PDB entry 3OYF | X-ray diffraction, 2.51 A resolution | chains A and C of the 4 polymer chains in the assembly

Chain A:
Name: PFV integrase
From: Human spumaretrovirus
Notes: fragment: to 1143
UniProtKB: P14350 (POL_FOAMV); residues 1-392 here correspond to UniProt positions 752-1143 (UniProt number = residue number + 751)
Chain sequence (395 residues; row label = number of the first residue in the row; numbers below 1 keep their minus sign (Gly-2 is residue -2)):
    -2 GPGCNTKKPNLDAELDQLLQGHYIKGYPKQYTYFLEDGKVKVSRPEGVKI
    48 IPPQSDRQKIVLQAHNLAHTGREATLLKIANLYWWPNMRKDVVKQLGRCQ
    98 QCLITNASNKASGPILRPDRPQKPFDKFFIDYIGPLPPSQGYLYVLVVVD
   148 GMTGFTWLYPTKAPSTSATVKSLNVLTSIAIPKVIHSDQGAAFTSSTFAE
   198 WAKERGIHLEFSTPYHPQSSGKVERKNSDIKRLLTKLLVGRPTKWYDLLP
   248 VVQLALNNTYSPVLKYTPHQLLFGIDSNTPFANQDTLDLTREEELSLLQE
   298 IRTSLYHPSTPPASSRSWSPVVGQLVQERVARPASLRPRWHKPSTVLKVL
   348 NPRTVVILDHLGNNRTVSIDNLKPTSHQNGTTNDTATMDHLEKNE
Unresolved in the structure: -2 to 7, 376-392
Construct notes: expression tag (-2 to 0); variant Ser217 (Gly968 in P14350), Gly218 (Ser969 in P14350)
UniProt features mapped onto this chain:
  - binding site (Mg(2+)): Asp123, Asp185
Ion coordination: Zn2+: His62, His66, Cys96, Cys99; Mg2+ site 1: Asp128, Asp185 (together with magnesium); Mg2+ site 2: Asp128, Glu221 (together with magnesium)
Ligand contacts:
  - magnesium: Asp128, Tyr129, Asp185, Gly187, Tyr212, His213, Pro214, Gln215, Glu221, Asn224
  - magnesium (ZYP; 5-(1,1-dioxido-1,2-thiazinan-2-yl)-N-(4-fluorobenzyl)-8-hydroxy-1,6-naphthyridine-7-carboxamide): Asp128, Tyr129, Asp185, Gly187, Tyr212, His213, Pro214, Gln215, Glu221
What the authors report for this chain:
  - mutagenesis - S217Q, N224H: decreased catalytic activity
  - mutagenesis - S217H: increased catalytic activity

Chain C:
Molecule: 19-nt DNA strand
Sequence (19 nucleotides; numbered 1 to 19; the number before each row is that of its first residue):
     1 ATTGTCATGGAATTTCGCA

Interface between chain A and chain C:
Residue-residue contacts (43):
  Ile112(A) with DG4(C), phosphate contact; DT5(C), base contact
  Leu113(A) with DT3(C), base contact; DG4(C), hydrogen bond to the phosphate
  Arg114(A) with DG4(C), sugar contact; DT5(C), salt bridge to the phosphate
  Pro115(A) with DT3(C), base contact; DG4(C), phosphate contact; DT5(C), phosphate contact
  Arg117(A) with DC6(C), salt bridge to the phosphate
  Lys124(A) with DT3(C), base contact
  His183(A) with DT3(C), salt bridge to the phosphate
  Glu207(A) with DT2(C), phosphate contact; DT3(C), base contact
  Phe208(A) with DT2(C), sugar contact
  Ser209(A) with DT3(C), phosphate contact
  Thr210(A) with DT2(C), phosphate contact; DT3(C), hydrogen bond to the phosphate
  His213(A) with DG4(C), phosphate contact
  Gln215(A) with DG4(C), sugar contact
  Ser216(A) with DT3(C), hydrogen bond to the phosphate
  Gly218(A) with DG4(C), hydrogen bond to the base; DT5(C), sugar contact
  Lys219(A) with DT5(C), sugar contact; DC6(C), salt bridge to the phosphate
  Glu221(A) with DG4(C), base contact
  Arg222(A) with DG4(C), base contact; DT5(C), hydrogen bond to the base; DC6(C), hydrogen bond to the base; DA7(C), hydrogen bond to the sugar
  Asp226(A) with DA7(C), sugar contact
  Arg229(A) with DA7(C), hydrogen bond to the phosphate; DT8(C), salt bridge to the phosphate
  Ser258(A) with DA7(C), hydrogen bond to the phosphate
  Pro259(A) with DA7(C), phosphate contact; DT8(C), base contact
  Lys345(A) with DA1(C), base contact
  Leu347(A) with DT2(C), base contact
  Asn348(A) with DT2(C), hydrogen bond to the base; DT3(C), hydrogen bond to the sugar
  Arg350(A) with DG4(C), salt bridge to the phosphate
  Thr351(A) with DT3(C), hydrogen bond to the sugar
  Thr363(A) with DA1(C), base contact
Other interface residues (no listed pair), chain A (31 interface residues in all): His205, Lys233, Val353

Overview:
The interface between chain A and chain C involves 31 residues on one side and 8 on the other; the contacts
include 12 hydrogen bonds and 6 salt bridges. Polar pairs include Gly218(A)-DG4(C), Arg222(A)-DT5(C) and
Arg222(A)-DC6(C). The paper reports that S217Q and N224H of chain A reduce catalytic activity; S217H of chain
A increases catalytic activity.
Here chain A is PFV integrase (Human spumaretrovirus) and chain C is a 19-nt DNA strand. Entry 3OYF (Crystal
structure of the Prototype Foamy Virus (PFV) intasome in complex with magnesium and the INSTI ...) was
determined by X-ray diffraction (same publication as 3OYA, 3OYB, 3OYC, 3OYD, 3OYE, 3OYG and 4 further
entries).
